PDB entry 8G46 | electron microscopy, 2.20 A resolution | chains A and B of the 4 polymer chains in the assembly

[Chain A]
Name: DNA damage-binding protein 1
From: Homo sapiens
Notes: fragment: + GNGNSG linker +
Reference sequence: Q16531 (DDB1_HUMAN); residue numbers follow UniProt; this construct covers 1-393, 706-1140
Amino-acid sequence (864 residues; each row starts with the number of its first residue; note: 304 numbers in that range are skipped by the numbering (no residue carries them; nothing is unmodelled there); numbers below 1 keep their minus sign (Met-27 is residue -27)):
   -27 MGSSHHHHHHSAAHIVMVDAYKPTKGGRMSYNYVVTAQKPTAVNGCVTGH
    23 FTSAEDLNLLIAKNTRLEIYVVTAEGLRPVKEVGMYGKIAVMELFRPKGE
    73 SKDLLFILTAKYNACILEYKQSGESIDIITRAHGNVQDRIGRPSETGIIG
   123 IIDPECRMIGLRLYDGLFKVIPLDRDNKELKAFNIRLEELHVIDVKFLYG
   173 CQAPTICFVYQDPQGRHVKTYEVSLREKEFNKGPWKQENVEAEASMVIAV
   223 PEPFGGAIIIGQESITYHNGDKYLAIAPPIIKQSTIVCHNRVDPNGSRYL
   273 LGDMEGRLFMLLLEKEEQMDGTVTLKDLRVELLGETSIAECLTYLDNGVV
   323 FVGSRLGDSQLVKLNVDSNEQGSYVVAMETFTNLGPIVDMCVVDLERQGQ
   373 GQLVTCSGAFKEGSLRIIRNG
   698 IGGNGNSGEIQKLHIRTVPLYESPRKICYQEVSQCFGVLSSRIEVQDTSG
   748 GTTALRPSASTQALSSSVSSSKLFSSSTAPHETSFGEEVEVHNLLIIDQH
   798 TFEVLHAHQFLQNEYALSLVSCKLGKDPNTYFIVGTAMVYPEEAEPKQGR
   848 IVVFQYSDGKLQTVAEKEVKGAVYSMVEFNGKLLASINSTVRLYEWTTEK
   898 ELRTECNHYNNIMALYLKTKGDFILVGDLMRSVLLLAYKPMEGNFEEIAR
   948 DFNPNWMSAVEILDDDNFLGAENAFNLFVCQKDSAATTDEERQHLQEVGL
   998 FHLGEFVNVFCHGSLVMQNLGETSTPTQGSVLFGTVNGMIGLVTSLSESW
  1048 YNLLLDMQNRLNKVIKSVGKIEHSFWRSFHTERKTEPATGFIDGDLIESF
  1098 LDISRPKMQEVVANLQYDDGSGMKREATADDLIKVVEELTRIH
Disordered / not traced: -27 to 1, 368-370, 698-708, 743-748, 769-783, 1016-1021, 1113-1123, 1140
Sequence notes: expression tag (-27 to 0); linker (700-705)
Swiss-Prot annotation at these positions:
  - modified residue: Ser2 (N-acetylserine), Lys1067 (N6-acetyllysine), Thr1125 (Phosphothreonine)
  - natural variant: Asp184 to Gln186 (deletion: In WHIKERS), Arg188 (R188Q: In WHIKERS; R188W: In WHIKERS), Glu213 (E213K: In WHIKERS)
  - mutagenesis: Tyr316 to Asn319 (Impairs interaction with DDA1), Glu840 to Glu842 (Impairs interaction with AMBRA1, DTL, DET1, DCAF1, DCAF5, DCAF11 and DCAF8), Met910 to Tyr913 (Impairs interaction with AMBRA1, DTL and DCAF5), Trp953 (W953A: Impairs interaction with AMBRA1, ERCC8, DCAF5 and DCAF11)
  - cross-link: Lys1121 (Glycyl lysine isopeptide (Lys-Gly) (interchain with G-Cter in SUMO2))

[Chain B]
Name: DDB1- and CUL4-associated factor 16
From: Homo sapiens
Reference sequence: Q9NXF7 (DCA16_HUMAN); residues 1-216 here = UniProt positions 1-216
Amino-acid sequence (220 residues; row label = number of the first residue in the row; numbers below 1 keep their minus sign (Gly-3 is residue -3)):
    -3 GGGRMGPRNPSPDHLSESESEEEENISYLNESSGEEWDSSEEEDSMVPNL
    47 SPLESLAWQVKCLLKYSTTWKPLNPNSWLYHAKLLDPSTPVHILREIGLR
    97 LSHCSHCVPKLEPIPEWPPLASCGVPPFQKPLTSPSRLSRDHATLNGALQ
   147 FATKQLSRTLSRATPIPEYLKQIPNSCVSGCCCGWLTKTVKETTRTEPIN
   197 TTYSYTDFQKAVNKLLTASL
Disordered / not traced: -3 to 46, 165-176
Sequence notes: expression tag (-3 to 0)
Swiss-Prot annotation at these positions:
  - modified residue: Lys61 (N6-acetyllysine)
Covalent attachments: compound YK3 linked to Cys58
Bound ions: Zn2+: Cys100, Cys103, Cys177, Cys179
Ligand contacts: YK3 (tert-butyl [(6S,10P)-4-{4-[(ethanesulfonyl)amino]phenyl}-2,3,9-trimethyl-6H-thieno[3,2-f][1,2,4]triazolo[4,3-a][1,4]diazepin-6-yl]acetate): Trp54, Gln55, Leu59, Tyr62, Trp181
What the authors report for this chain:
  - binding site for YK3: Cys58, Leu59, Tyr62, Trp181
  - mutagenesis - A53R, C177A, C179A: abolished binding to Bromodomain-containing protein 4
  - Zn2+ coordination: Cys177, Cys179
  - mutagenesis - C58S: abolished binding to TMX1
  - mutagenesis - C58S (from 95% to 20%): decreased binding to YK3

[How chain A and chain B interact]
Residue-residue contacts (105; chain A residue first):
  Glu117(A) with Leu116(B); Pro122(B); Pro127(B); Leu128(B), hydrogen bond (side chain-backbone); Thr129(B), hydrogen bond (side chain-backbone)
  His163(A) with Gln125(B); Leu128(B)
  Gln183(A) with Leu128(B)
  Arg188(A) with Leu128(B), hydrogen bond (side chain-backbone)
  Glu215(A) with Ser130(B)
  Ser217(A) with Arg133(B), hydrogen bond
  Thr257(A) with Ser132(B); Arg133(B)
  Ile258(A) with Arg133(B), hydrogen bond (backbone-side chain)
  Val259(A) with Arg133(B)
  Met276(A) with Ser132(B); Arg133(B); Arg136(B), hydrogen bond (backbone-side chain)
  Arg327(A) with Asp137(B), salt bridge; Thr140(B)
  Leu328(A) with Arg136(B); Thr140(B)
  Pro358(A) with Thr140(B)
  Val360(A) with Ala139(B); Thr140(B); Leu141(B); Asn142(B)
  Phe382(A) with Arg136(B); Ala139(B), hydrophobic
  Arg722(A) with Gln146(B)
  Lys723(A) with Gly143(B)
  Leu814(A) with Phe147(B), hydrophobic
  Ala834(A) with Phe147(B), hydrophobic
  Val836(A) with Phe147(B), hydrophobic
  Glu840(A) with Arg154(B)
  Ala841(A) with Lys79(B); Gln151(B); Thr155(B)
  Glu842(A) with Leu80(B); Gln151(B)
  Pro843(A) with Phe147(B), hydrophobic; Gln151(B)
  Ala869(A) with Phe147(B), hydrophobic
  Tyr871(A) with Ala144(B); Phe147(B); Gln151(B), hydrogen bond
  Ser886(A) with Arg91(B)
  Asn904(A) with Thr213(B)
  Tyr906(A) with Leu212(B); Thr213(B); Leu216(B), hydrophobic
  Asn907(A) with Gly94(B), hydrogen bond (side chain-backbone); Leu95(B), hydrogen bond (side chain-backbone); Asn209(B), hydrogen bond
  Asn908(A) with Arg91(B), hydrogen bond (backbone-side chain); Leu95(B)
  Ile909(A) with Leu75(B), hydrophobic; Leu80(B), hydrophobic; Leu95(B), hydrophobic
  Met910(A) with Leu80(B), hydrophobic; Ala148(B), hydrophobic; Gln151(B)
  Leu912(A) with Ala144(B); Ala148(B), hydrophobic
  Tyr913(A) with Asn142(B); Leu145(B)
  Leu926(A) with Trp74(B), hydrophobic; Leu152(B), hydrophobic
  Met927(A) with Trp74(B), hydrophobic; Ile110(B), hydrophobic
  Arg928(A) with Leu95(B), hydrogen bond (side chain-backbone); Arg96(B), hydrogen bond (side chain-backbone); Leu97(B); Ile110(B)
  Glu944(A) with Asn209(B)
  Arg947(A) with Leu95(B)
  Phe949(A) with Arg96(B); Glu108(B)
  Asn950(A) with Glu108(B)
  Pro951(A) with Glu108(B); Pro109(B); Pro111(B)
  Trp953(A) with Trp74(B), hydrophobic; Pro114(B), hydrophobic; Pro115(B); Ser118(B)
  Ser955(A) with Asn142(B), hydrogen bond (backbone-side chain); Leu145(B)
  Asn970(A) with Pro115(B); Ala117(B); Ser118(B), hydrogen bond
  Asp986(A) with Lys206(B), salt bridge
  Glu987(A) with Arg96(B), salt bridge; Thr202(B), hydrogen bond
  Gln990(A) with Thr202(B); Lys206(B)
  His991(A) with Arg96(B), hydrogen bond
  Phe1003(A) with Leu141(B), hydrophobic; Leu145(B), hydrophobic
  Asn1005(A) with Thr140(B), hydrogen bond (side chain-backbone); Leu141(B); Asn142(B), hydrogen bond (side chain-backbone)
  Val1033(A) with Thr140(B)
  Arg1080(A) with Pro109(B), hydrogen bond (side chain-backbone); Pro111(B)
Interface residues without a listed pair, chain A (65 interface residues in all): Ser116, Ile165, Met218, Glu277, Ala381, Glu787, Tyr812, Tyr837, Pro838, Met954, Lys1081
Interface residues without a listed pair, chain B (55 interface residues in all): Ala78, Leu107, Trp113, Lys126, Pro131, Lys150, Arg158
Interface features reported in the paper:
  - interface residues, chain B: Trp113(B)

[In short]
65 residues of chain A face 55 of chain B across their interface; the contacts include 20 hydrogen bonds and 3
salt bridges. Polar pairs include Arg327(A)-Asp137(B), Asp986(A)-Lys206(B) and Glu987(A)-Arg96(B). From the
paper: a binding site for YK3 at Cys58(B), Leu59(B) and Tyr62(B) among others; A53R, C177A and C179A of chain
B abolish binding to Bromodomain-containing protein 4.
Chain A is DNA damage-binding protein 1 and chain B is DDB1- and CUL4-associated factor 16, both from Homo
sapiens; the structure, Cryo-EM structure of DDB1deltaB-DDA1-DCAF16-BRD4(BD2)-MMH2, was determined by electron
microscopy.
